6Y5E - chains C and J of the 11 polymer chains in the assembly; structure by electron microscopy, 3.15 A resolution.

Chain C:
Molecule: Histone H2A type 2-C
From: Homo sapiens
UniProt: Q16777 (H2A2C_HUMAN); numbering as in UniProt (aligned over 12-118)
Chain sequence (107 residues; numbered 12 to 118; the number before each row is that of its first residue):
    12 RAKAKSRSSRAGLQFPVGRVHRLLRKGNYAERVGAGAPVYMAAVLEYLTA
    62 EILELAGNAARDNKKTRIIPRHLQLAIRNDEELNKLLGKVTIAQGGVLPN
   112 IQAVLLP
Covalently attached groups: pentanedial (PTD) linked to Lys-37, Lys-100
Swiss-Prot annotation at these positions:
  - modified residue: Lys-14 (N6-(beta-hydroxybutyryl)lysine), Lys-37 (N6-(2-hydroxyisobutyryl)lysine), Lys-75 (N6-(2-hydroxyisobutyryl)lysine), Lys-76 (N6-(2-hydroxyisobutyryl)lysine), Lys-96 (N6-(2-hydroxyisobutyryl)lysine), Lys-100 (N6-glutaryllysine), Gln-105 (N5-methylglutamine)
  - cross-link (Glycyl lysine isopeptide (Lys-Gly)): Lys-14 (interchain with G-Cter in ubiquitin), Lys-16 (interchain with G-Cter in ubiquitin)

Chain J:
Molecule: 153-nt DNA strand
Sequence (153 nucleotides; row label = number of the first residue in the row):
     1 ATCACAGGATGTATATATCTGACACGTGCCTGGAGACTAGGGAGTAATCC
    51 CCTTGGCGGTTAAAACGCGGGGGACAGCGCGTACGTGCGTTTAAGCGGTG
   101 CTAGAGCTGTCTACGACCAATTGAGCGGCCTCGGCACCGGGATTCTCCAG
   151 GAT

Interface between chain C and chain J:
Residue-residue contacts (13; chain C residue first):
  Arg-12(C) / DA120(J)  base contact
  Arg-12(C) / DT121(J)  sugar contact
  Arg-30(C) / DC126(J)  salt bridge to the phosphate
  Arg-43(C) / DG115(J)  hydrogen bond to the sugar
  Arg-43(C) / DA116(J)  phosphate contact
  Val-44(C) / DG115(J)  sugar contact
  Val-44(C) / DA116(J)  hydrogen bond to the phosphate
  Gly-45(C) / DG115(J)  phosphate contact
  Ala-46(C) / DG115(J)  hydrogen bond to the phosphate
  Lys-76(C) / DC135(J)  phosphate contact
  Thr-77(C) / DG134(J)  phosphate contact
  Thr-77(C) / DC135(J)  hydrogen bond to the phosphate
  Arg-78(C) / DC135(J)  phosphate contact
Interface residues without a listed pair, chain C (12 interface residues in all): Ser-17, Arg-36, Glu-42
Interface residues without a listed pair, chain J (9 interface residues in all): DA124, DA136

In short:
Chain C and chain J form an interface of 12 and 9 residues respectively; the contacts include 4 hydrogen bonds
and 1 salt bridge. Polar pairs include Arg-43(C)/DG115(J), Val-44(C)/DA116(J) and Ala-46(C)/DG115(J).
Pentanedial is covalently linked to Lys-37(C) and Lys-100(C).
Chain C is Histone H2A type 2-C (Homo sapiens) and chain J is a 153-nt DNA strand; the structure, Structure of
human cGAS (K394E) bound to the nucleosome (focused refinement of cGAS-NCP subcomplex), was determined by
electron microscopy (same publication as 6Y5D).
